Entry 6GIH (X-ray diffraction, 1.96 A resolution); this record covers chain A.

[Chain A]
Protein: Casein kinase II subunit alpha
Organism: Homo sapiens
Notes: EC 2.7.11.1
UniProt: P68400 (CSK21_HUMAN); residue numbers follow UniProt; this construct covers 2-329
Sequence (328 residues; each row starts with the number of its first residue):
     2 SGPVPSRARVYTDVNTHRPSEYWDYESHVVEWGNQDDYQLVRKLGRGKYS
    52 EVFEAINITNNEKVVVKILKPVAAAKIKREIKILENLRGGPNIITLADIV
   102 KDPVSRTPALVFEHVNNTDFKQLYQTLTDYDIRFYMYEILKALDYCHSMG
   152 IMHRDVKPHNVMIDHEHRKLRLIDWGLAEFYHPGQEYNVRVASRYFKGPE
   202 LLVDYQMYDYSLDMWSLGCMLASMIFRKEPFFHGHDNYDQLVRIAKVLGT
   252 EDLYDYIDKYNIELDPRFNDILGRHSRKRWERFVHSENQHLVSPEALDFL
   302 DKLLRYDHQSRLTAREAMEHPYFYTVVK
Unresolved in the structure: 2, 119-121
Construct notes: engineered mutation Ser-21 (Arg in P68400), Ala-74 (Lys in P68400), Ala-75 (Lys in P68400), Ala-76 (Lys in P68400)
Small-molecule neighbours: EZN ([3-chloranyl-5-(1H-indol-4-yl)phenyl]methanamine): Gln-36, Asp-37, Tyr-39, Leu-41, Val-67, Ile-69, Val-101, Asp-103, Ser-106, Thr-108, Pro-109, Ala-110, Val-112
From the paper describing this entry:
  - binding site for EZN: Asp-37, Thr-108

[In short]
Ligands of chain A: compound EZN. From the paper: a binding site for EZN at Asp-37 and Thr-108.
Chain A is Casein kinase II subunit alpha (Homo sapiens); the structure, Crystal Structure of CK2alpha with
CAM187 bound, was determined by X-ray diffraction together with 6GMD from the same study.
